7SD5 - chains A and L of the 3 polymer chains in the assembly; structure by X-ray diffraction, 1.53 A resolution.

# Chain A
Protein: Spike protein S1
Organism: Severe acute respiratory syndrome coronavirus 2
Notes: fragment: receptor binding domain
UniProt: P0DTC2 (SPIKE_SARS2); numbering as in UniProt (aligned over 319-537)
Chain sequence (239 residues; numbered 316 to 554; the number before each row is that of its first residue):
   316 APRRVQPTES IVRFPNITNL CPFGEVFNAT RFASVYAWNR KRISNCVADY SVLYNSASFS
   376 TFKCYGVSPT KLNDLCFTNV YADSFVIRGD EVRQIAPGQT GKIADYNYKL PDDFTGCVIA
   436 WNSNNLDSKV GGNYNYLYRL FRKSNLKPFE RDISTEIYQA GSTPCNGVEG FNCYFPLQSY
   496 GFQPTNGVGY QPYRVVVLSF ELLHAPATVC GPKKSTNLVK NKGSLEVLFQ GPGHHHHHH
Unresolved in the structure: 316-334, 528-554
Disulfides: Cys336-Cys361, Cys379-Cys432, Cys391-Cys525, Cys480-Cys488
Covalent attachments: N-acetylglucosamine (NAG) linked to Asn343
Differences from the reference sequence: expression tag (316-318, 538-554)
UniProt features mapped onto this chain:
  - region: Arg403 to Asp405 (Integrin-binding motif), Asn448 to Phe456 (Immunodominant HLA epitope recognized by the CD8+)
  - glycosylation: Thr323 (O-linked (GalNAc) threonine), Ser325 (O-linked (HexNAc...) serine), Asn331 (N-linked (GlcNAc...) (complex) asparagine), Asn343 (N-linked (GlcNAc...) (complex) asparagine)
  - natural variant: Gly339 (G339D: In strain: Omicron/BA.1, Omicron/BA.2 and 4 more; G339H: In strain: Omicron/BA.2.75, Omicron/XBB.1.5 and 1 more), Arg346 (R346K: In strain: Mu/B.1.621; R346T: In strain: Omicron/BQ.1.1, Omicron/XBB.1.5 and 1 more), Leu368 (L368I: In strain: Omicron/XBB.1.5, Omicron/EG.5.1), Ser371 (S371F: In strain: Omicron/BA.2, Omicron/BA.2.12.1 and 6 more; S371L: In strain: Omicron/BA.1), Ser373 (S373P: In strain: Omicron/BA.1, Omicron/BA.2 and 7 more), Ser375 (S375F: In strain: Omicron/BA.1, Omicron/BA.2 and 7 more), Thr376 (T376A: In strain: Omicron/BA.2, Omicron/BA.2.12.1 and 5 more), Asp405 (D405N: In strain: Omicron/BA.2, Omicron/BA.2.12.1 and 6 more), Arg408 (R408S: In strain: Omicron/BA.2, Omicron/BA.2.12.1 and 6 more), Lys417 (K417N: In strain: Beta/B.1.351, Omicron/BA.1 and 8 more; K417T: In strain: Gamma/P.1), Asn440 (N440K: In strain: Omicron/BA.1, Omicron/BA.2 and 7 more), Lys444 (K444T: In strain: Omicron/BQ.1.1), 16 further natural variant entries in UniProt
  - mutagenesis: Asn331 (N331Q: Reduced viral infectivity), Asn343 (N343Q: Reduced viral infectivity), Leu452 (L452R: Increased resistance to neutralizing antibodies. Decreases HLA binding to NF9 epitope. Increased binding affinity to human ACE2), Tyr453 (Y453F: Decreased HLA binding to NF9 epitope. Increased binding affinity to human ACE2), Ala475 (A475V: Increased resistance to neutralizing antibodies), Val483 (V483A: Increased resistance to neutralizing antibodies), Glu484 (E484D: Increased replication in human TMEM106B overexpressing cells), Phe490 (F490L: Increased resistance to neutralizing antibodies and human covalescent sera neutralization), Gln493 (Q493N: Reduced host ACE2-binding affinity in vitro; Q493Y: Reduced host ACE2-binding affinity in vitro), Asn501 (N501T: Reduced host ACE2-binding affinity in vitro; N501Y: Increased binding affinity to human ACE2), His519 (H519P: Increased resistance to human covalescent sera neutralization)

# Chain L
Protein: 10-40 Light chain
Organism: Homo sapiens
Chain sequence (216 residues; numbered 1 to 213 plus 4 insertion-coded residues; 1 number in that range is skipped by the numbering (no residue carries it; nothing is unmodelled there); the number before each row is that of its first residue; a row labelled like 27A-27B holds insertion residues (27A, then the next letters in order)):
     1 NFMLTQPHSM SESPGKTVTI SCTRSS
27A-27B GS
    28 IASNYVQWYQ QRPGSSPTTV IYEDNQRPSG VPDRFSGSI
66A-66B DS
    67 SSNSASLTIS GLKTEDEADY YCQSYDSSSW VFGGGTKLTV LGQPKANPTV TLFPPSSEEL
   127 QANKATLVCL ISDFYPGAVT VAWKADGSPV KAGVETTKPS KQSNNKYAAS SYLSLTPEQW
   187 KSHRSYSCQV THEGSTVEKT VAPTECS
Unresolved in the structure: 211-213
Disulfides: Cys22-Cys88, Cys135-Cys194

# Interface between chain A and chain L
Pairs across the interface - 13 pairs, chain A then chain L:
  Lys378(A) - Glu50(L)  salt bridge
  Asp405(A) - Arg54(L)  salt bridge
  Arg408(A) - Tyr49(L)  hydrogen bond
  Arg408(A) - Gln53(L)
  Arg408(A) - Arg54(L)  hydrogen bond (side chain-backbone)
  Arg408(A) - Pro55(L)
  Arg408(A) - Ser56(L)  hydrogen bond
  Gln409(A) - Ser56(L)
  Gln414(A) - Tyr49(L)  hydrogen bond
  Gln414(A) - Ser56(L)
  Thr415(A) - Ser56(L)  hydrogen bond (backbone-side chain)
  Gly416(A) - Ser56(L)
  Tyr505(A) - Asp60(L)
Other interface residues (no listed pair), chain L (8 interface residues in all): Asn52

# Overview
Chain A and chain L each contribute 8 residues to their interface; the contacts include 5 hydrogen bonds and 2
salt bridges. Polar pairs include Lys378(A)-Glu50(L), Asp405(A)-Arg54(L) and Arg408(A)-Tyr49(L). UniProt lists
11 mutagenesis sites on chain A.
Here chain A is Spike protein S1 (Severe acute respiratory syndrome coronavirus 2) and chain L is 10-40 Light
chain (Homo sapiens). Entry 7SD5 (Crystallographic structure of neutralizing antibody 10-40 in complex with
SARS-CoV-2 spike receptor binding domain) was determined by X-ray diffraction (same publication as 7TTY, 7TTM
and 7TTX).
